6KS1 - chains H and L of the 3 polymer chains in the assembly; structure by X-ray diffraction, 2.40 A resolution.

Chain H:
Molecule: The heavy chain variable domain (Antibody)
Organism: Mus musculus
Notes: antibody fragment or engineered binder
Amino-acid sequence (119 residues; numbered 1 to 119; the number before each row is that of its first residue):
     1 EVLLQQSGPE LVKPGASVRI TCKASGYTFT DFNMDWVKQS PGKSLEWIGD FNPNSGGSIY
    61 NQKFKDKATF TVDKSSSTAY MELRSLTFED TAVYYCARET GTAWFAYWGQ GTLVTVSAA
Cystine bridges: Cys22-Cys96

Chain L:
Molecule: The light chain variable domain (Antibody)
Organism: Mus musculus
Notes: antibody fragment or engineered binder
Amino-acid sequence (107 residues; each row starts with the number of its first residue):
     1 DIQMTQSPAS LSASVGETVT ITCRASGNIH NFLAWYQQKQ GKSPQVLVYN AKTLADGVPS
    61 RFSGSGSGTQ YSLKINSLQP EDFGSYYCQQ FWSTPYTFGG GTKLEIN
Residues lining bound ligands: LPX ((2S)-3-{[(R)-(2-aminoethoxy)(hydroxy)phosphoryl]oxy}-2-hydroxypropyl hexadecanoate): Asn28, His30, Gly68

How chain H and chain L interact:
Residue-residue contacts - 30 pairs, chain H then chain L:
  Gln39(H) with Gln38(L), hydrogen bond; Tyr87(L), hydrogen bond
  Lys43(H) with Tyr87(L)
  Ser44(H) with Tyr87(L); Gly99(L), hydrogen bond (side chain-backbone); Gly100(L)
  Leu45(H) with Tyr87(L), hydrophobic; Phe98(L)
  Trp47(H) with Pro95(L), hydrophobic; Tyr96(L)
  Asn61(H) with Pro95(L)
  Tyr95(H) with Gln38(L), hydrogen bond; Lys42(L); Ser43(L)
  Thr102(H) with Phe32(L); Phe91(L)
  Ala103(H) with Gln89(L), hydrogen bond (backbone-side chain); Phe91(L); Tyr96(L), hydrophobic
  Trp104(H) with Tyr36(L); Tyr49(L), hydrophobic; Phe91(L), hydrophobic
  Phe105(H) with Tyr36(L), hydrogen bond (backbone-side chain); Val46(L); Gln89(L)
  Ala106(H) with Val46(L), hydrophobic
  Trp108(H) with Tyr36(L); Ser43(L); Pro44(L)
  Gly109(H) with Ser43(L), hydrogen bond (backbone-side chain)
Other interface residues (no listed pair), chain H (17 interface residues in all): Asp35, Val37, Glu46
Other interface residues (no listed pair), chain L (19 interface residues in all): Ala34, Gln45, Thr94

Summary:
Chain H and chain L form an interface of 17 and 19 residues respectively; the contacts include 7 hydrogen
bonds. Among the polar pairs are Gln39(H)-Gln38(L), Gln39(H)-Tyr87(L) and Ser44(H)-Gly99(L). Chain L binds
compound LPX.
Here chain H is the heavy chain variable domain (Antibody) and chain L is the light chain variable domain
(Antibody), both from Mus musculus. Entry 6KS1 (Crystal structure of the human adiponectin receptor 2) was
determined by X-ray diffraction (same publication as 6KRZ and 6KS0).
